Entry 7OJ5 (electron microscopy, 2.40 A resolution); this record covers chains A and S of the 24 polymer chains in the assembly.

# Chain A (and S)
Molecule: Imidazoleglycerol-phosphate dehydratase
Source organism: Medicago truncatula
Notes: EC 4.2.1.19; chain S of this document is another copy of the same molecule, construct and numbering; everything in this record applies to it too
UniProt: I3SDM5 (I3SDM5_MEDTR); residues 71-275 here = UniProt positions 71-275
Chain sequence (207 residues; each row starts with the number of its first residue):
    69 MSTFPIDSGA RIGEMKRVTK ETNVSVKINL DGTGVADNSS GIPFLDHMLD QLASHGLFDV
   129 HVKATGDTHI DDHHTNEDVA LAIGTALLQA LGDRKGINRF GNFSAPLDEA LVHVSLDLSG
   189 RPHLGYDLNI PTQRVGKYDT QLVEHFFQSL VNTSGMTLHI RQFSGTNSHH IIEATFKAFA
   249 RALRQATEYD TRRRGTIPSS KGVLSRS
Not modelled in the structure: 69-77, 262-275
Construct notes: initiating methionine (69); expression tag (70)
Bound ions: Mn2+ site 1: His115, His237, Glu241 (shared with 1 residue of chain W); Mn2+ site 2: His141, Glu145, His213 (shared with 1 residue of chain J); Mn2+ site 3: His142 (shared with 3 residues of chain J); Mn2+ site 4: His238 (shared with 3 residues of chain W)
Reported in the primary citation:
  - Mn2+ coordination: His141, Glu145, His213, His238

# How chain A and chain S interact
Pairs across the interface (4):
  Glu145(A) with Arg189(S)
  Arg189(A) with Glu145(S)
  Pro190(A) with Asn220(S)
  Asn220(A) with Pro190(S)

# Overview
Chain A and chain S each contribute 4 residues to their interface. His115(A), His237(A) and Glu241(A) form the
Mn2+ site 1. His141(A), Glu145(A) and His213(A) form the Mn2+ site 2. From the paper: Mn2+ coordination by
His141(A), Glu145(A) and His213(A) among others.
Both chains are Imidazoleglycerol-phosphate dehydratase (Medicago truncatula). Entry 7OJ5 (Cryo-EM structure
of Medicago truncatula HISN5 protein) was determined by electron microscopy together with 8QAV, 8QAW, 8QAX and
8QAY from the same study.
